5MAY - chains A and C of the 4 polymer chains in the assembly; structure by X-ray diffraction, 1.65 A resolution.

== Chain A (and C) ==
Protein: Fucose-binding lectin PA-IIL
From: Pseudomonas aeruginosa (strain UCBPP-PA14)
Notes: chain C of this document is another copy of the same molecule, construct and numbering; everything in this record applies to it too
Reference sequence: A0A0H2ZE85 (A0A0H2ZE85_PSEAB); residues 1-114 here correspond to UniProt positions 2-115 (UniProt number = residue number + 1)
Sequence (114 residues; each row starts with the number of its first residue):
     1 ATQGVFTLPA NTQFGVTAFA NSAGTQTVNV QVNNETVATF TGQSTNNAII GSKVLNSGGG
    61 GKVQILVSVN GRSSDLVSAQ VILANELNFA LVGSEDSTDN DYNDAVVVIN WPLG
Metal / ion sites: Ca2+ site 1: N21, D101, N103, D104 (together with beta-L-fucopyranose) (shared with 1 residue of chain B); Ca2+ site 2: E95, D99, D101, D104 (together with beta-L-fucopyranose); Ca2+ site 3: G114 (together with beta-L-fucopyranose) (shared with 4 residues of chain B)
Small-molecule neighbours: beta-L-fucopyranose / N-methyl-2-thiophenesulfonamide: N21, S22, A23, G24, T45, V69, E95, D96, S97, D99, D101, N103, D104
What the authors report for this chain:
  - binding site for beta-L-fucopyranose: A23, T45

== How chain A and chain C interact ==
Residue-residue contacts - 6 pairs, chain A then chain C:
  A1(A) with D75(C), hydrogen bond (backbone-side chain); V77(C), hydrophobic; Y102(C)
  D75(A) with A1(C), hydrogen bond (side chain-backbone)
  V77(A) with A1(C), hydrophobic
  Y102(A) with A1(C)

== Summary ==
Chain A and chain C each contribute 4 residues to their interface, with 2 hydrogen bonds. The hydrogen-bonded
pair is A1(A)-D75(C). Chain A binds beta-L-fucopyranose / N-methyl-2-thiophenesulfonamide. N21(A), D101(A),
N103(A) and D104(A) form the Ca2+ site 1. From the paper: a binding site for beta-L-fucopyranose at A23(A) and
T45(A).
Both chains are Fucose-binding lectin PA-IIL (Pseudomonas aeruginosa (strain UCBPP-PA14)). Entry 5MAY
(STRUCTURE OF THE LECB LECTIN FROM PSEUDOMONAS AERUGINOSA STRAIN PA14 IN COMPLEX WITH
2-Thiophenesulfonamide-N-(beta-L-fucopyranosyl methyl)) was determined by X-ray diffraction, deposited
together with 5MB1.
